PDB entry 5AWV | X-ray diffraction, 1.93 A resolution | chains B and P of the 12 polymer chains in the assembly

[Chain B]
Molecule: Putative hexose oxidase
From: Nonomuraea sp. ATCC 39727
Reference sequence: Q7WZ62 (Q7WZ62_9ACTN); residues 1-523 here = UniProt positions 1-523
Chain sequence (523 residues; row label = number of the first residue in the row):
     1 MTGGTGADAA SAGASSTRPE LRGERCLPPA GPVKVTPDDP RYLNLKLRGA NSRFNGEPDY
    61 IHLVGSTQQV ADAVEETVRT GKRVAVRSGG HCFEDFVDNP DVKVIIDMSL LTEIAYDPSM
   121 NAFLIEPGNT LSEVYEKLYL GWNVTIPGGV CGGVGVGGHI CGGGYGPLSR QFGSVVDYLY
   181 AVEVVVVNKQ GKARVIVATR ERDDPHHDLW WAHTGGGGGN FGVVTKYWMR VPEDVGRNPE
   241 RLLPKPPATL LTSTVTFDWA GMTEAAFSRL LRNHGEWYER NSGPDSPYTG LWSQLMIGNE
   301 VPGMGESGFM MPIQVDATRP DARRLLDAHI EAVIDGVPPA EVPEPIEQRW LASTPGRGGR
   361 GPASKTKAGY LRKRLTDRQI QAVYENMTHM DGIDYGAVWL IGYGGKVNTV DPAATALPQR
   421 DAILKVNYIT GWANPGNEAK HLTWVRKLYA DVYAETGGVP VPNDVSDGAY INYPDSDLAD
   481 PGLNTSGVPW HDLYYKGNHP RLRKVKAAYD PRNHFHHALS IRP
Disordered / not traced: 1-25
Covalently attached groups: flavin-adenine dinucleotide (FAD) linked to His-91, Cys-151
Residues lining bound ligands:
  - FAD (flavin-adenine dinucleotide): Ala-50, Val-86, Arg-87, Ser-88, Gly-89, Gly-90, Cys-92, Phe-93, Phe-96, Val-97, Met-108, Pro-127, Gly-149, Val-150, Val-154, Gly-155, Gly-157, Gly-158, His-159, Gly-164, Tyr-165, Gly-218, Gly-219, Gly-222, Val-223, Val-224, Tyr-470, Asn-472, Tyr-473, His-517
  - alpha-D-mannopyranose (MAN): Pro-435, Gly-436, Asn-437, Glu-438, Ala-439
  - 2-amino-2-deoxy-beta-D-glucopyranuronic acid / 8-methylnonanoic acid: Phe-93, Val-301, Met-304, Pro-362, Ser-364, Thr-366, Asp-394, Tyr-395, Trp-399, Ile-401, Asn-427, Ile-429, Gly-431, Trp-432, Ala-433, Tyr-473
  - N-acetylglucosamine (NAG; 2-acetamido-2-deoxy-beta-D-glucopyranose), molecule 1: Arg-357, Gly-358, Gly-359, Arg-360, Gly-361, Pro-362
  - N-acetylglucosamine (NAG), molecule 2: Arg-446, Asp-480, Leu-483

[Chain P]
Molecule: Teicoplanin
Chain sequence (7 residues; each row starts with the number of its first residue):
     1 GXXGGYX
Modified positions: Gly-1, Gly-4, Gly-5 ((2R)-amino(4-hydroxyphenyl)ethanoic acid; GHP); 3MY (3-chloro-D-tyrosine) at position 2, 3FG ((2S)-amino(3,5-dihydroxyphenyl)ethanoic acid) at position 3, 3FG ((2S)-amino(3,5-dihydroxyphenyl)ethanoic acid) at position 7; Tyr-6 ((betaR)-3-chloro-beta-hydroxy-L-tyrosine; OMY)
Covalently attached groups: covalent link Gly-1/3FG_3, Gly-5/3FG_7; covalent link 3MY_2/Gly-4; covalent link Gly-4/Tyr-6; 2-amino-2-deoxy-beta-D-glucopyranuronic acid (N1L) linked to Gly-4; glycan linked to Tyr-6, 3FG_7

[How chain B and chain P interact]
Pairs across the interface (9; chain B residue first):
  Glu-438(B) with Gly-5(P)
  Ala-439(B) with 3FG_3(P); Gly-5(P)
  Lys-440(B) with 3MY_2(P); 3FG_3(P)
  Thr-443(B) with 3MY_2(P); 3FG_3(P), hydrogen bond (side chain-backbone); Gly-4(P)
  Arg-446(B) with Gly-5(P), hydrogen bond (side chain-backbone)
Interface residues without a listed pair, chain B (6 interface residues in all): Leu-442

[Summary]
6 residues of chain B face 4 of chain P across their interface, with 2 hydrogen bonds. Among the polar pairs
are Thr-443(B)/3FG_3(P) and Arg-446(B)/Gly-5(P). Ligands of chain B: 2-amino-2-deoxy-beta-D-glucopyranuronic
acid / 8-methylnonanoic acid, N-acetylglucosamine and alpha-D-mannopyranose. Flavin-adenine dinucleotide is
covalently linked to His-91(B).
Chain B is Putative hexose oxidase (Nonomuraea sp. ATCC 39727) and chain P is Teicoplanin; the structure,
Crystal structure of glycopeptide hexose oxidase DBV29 complexed with teicoplanin, was determined by X-ray
diffraction (same publication as 2WDW).
